Entry 9LUC (electron microscopy, 3.50 A resolution); this record covers chains B and F of the 7 polymer chains in the assembly.

# Chain B
Name: Flagellar motor protein MotA
Organism: Paenibacillus sp. TCA20
UniProt: A0A069DFV9 (A0A069DFV9_9BACL); numbering as in UniProt (aligned over 1-246)
Chain sequence (246 residues; each row starts with the number of its first residue):
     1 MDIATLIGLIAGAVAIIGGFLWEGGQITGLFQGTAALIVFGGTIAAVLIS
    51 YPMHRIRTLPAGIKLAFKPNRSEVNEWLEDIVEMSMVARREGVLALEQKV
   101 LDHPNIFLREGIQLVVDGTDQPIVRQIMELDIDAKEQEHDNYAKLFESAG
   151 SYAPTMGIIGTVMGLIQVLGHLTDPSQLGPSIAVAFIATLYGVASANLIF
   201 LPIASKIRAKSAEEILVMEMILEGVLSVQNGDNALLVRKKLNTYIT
Not modelled in the structure: 1-26

# Chain F
Name: Chimeric B subunit of MotA1B1 from Paenibacillus sp. TCA20 and MotAB from E. coli
Organism: Paenibacillus sp. TCA20
Chain sequence (49 residues; row label = number of the first residue in the row):
    12 GSPHDRWMITYADLITLLLIFFVMMYAMSRLDASKYEEVTSSLQTTFQS
Not modelled in the structure: 12-13

# Chain B / chain F interface
Contacting residue pairs (15; chain B residue first):
  T28(B) - Q59(F)
  G29(B) - F58(F)
  G29(B) - Q59(F)
  F31(B) - Q59(F)
  D174(B) - K46(F)
  D174(B) - E49(F)
  D174(B) - V50(F)
  S176(B) - S53(F)  hydrogen bond (backbone-side chain)
  L178(B) - V50(F)  hydrophobic
  G179(B) - S53(F)
  G179(B) - L54(F)
  G179(B) - T57(F)
  P180(B) - S53(F)
  P180(B) - T57(F)
  I182(B) - L54(F)  hydrophobic
Interface residues without a listed pair, chain B (10 interface residues in all): Q177

# Summary
Chain B and chain F form an interface of 10 and 8 residues respectively; the contacts include 1 hydrogen bond.
Its one hydrogen-bonded contact is S176(B)-S53(F).
Here chain B is Flagellar motor protein MotA and chain F is Chimeric B subunit of MotA1B1 from Paenibacillus
sp. TCA20 and MotAB from E. coli, both from Paenibacillus sp. TCA20. Entry 9LUC (The chimeric flagellar motor
complex between MotA1B1 from Paenibacillus sp. TCA20 and MotAB from E.coli, state ...) was determined by
electron microscopy together with 9LU9 and 9LUB from the same study.
